1MUU - chains A and B; structure by X-ray diffraction, 2.02 A resolution.

[Chain A (and B)]
Protein: GDP-mannose 6-dehydrogenase
Organism: Pseudomonas aeruginosa
Notes: EC 1.1.1.132; chain B of this document is another copy of the same molecule, construct and numbering; everything in this record applies to it too
UniProt: P11759 (ALGD_PSEAE); residues 1-436 here = UniProt positions 1-436
Sequence (436 residues; each row starts with the number of its first residue):
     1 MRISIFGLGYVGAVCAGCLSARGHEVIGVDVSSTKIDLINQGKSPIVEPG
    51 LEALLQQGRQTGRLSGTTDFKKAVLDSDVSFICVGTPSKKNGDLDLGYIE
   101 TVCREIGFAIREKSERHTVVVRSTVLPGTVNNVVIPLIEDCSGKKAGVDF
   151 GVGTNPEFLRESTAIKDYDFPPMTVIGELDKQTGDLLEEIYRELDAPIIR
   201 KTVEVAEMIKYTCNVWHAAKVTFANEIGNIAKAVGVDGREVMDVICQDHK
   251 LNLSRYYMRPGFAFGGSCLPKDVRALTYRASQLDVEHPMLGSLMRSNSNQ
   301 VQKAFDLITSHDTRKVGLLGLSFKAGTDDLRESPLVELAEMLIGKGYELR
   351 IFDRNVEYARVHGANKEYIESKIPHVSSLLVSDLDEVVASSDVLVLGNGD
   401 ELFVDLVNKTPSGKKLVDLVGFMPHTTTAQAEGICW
Modified positions: Mse1, Mse173, Mse208, Mse242, Mse258, Mse289, Mse294, Mse341, Mse423 (selenomethionine; parent Met)
UniProt features mapped onto this chain:
  - region: Tyr278 to Arg295 (Inter-domain linker)
  - active site: Cys268 (Nucleophile)
  - binding site (NAD(+)): Tyr10, Val11, Asp30, Lys35, Thr86, Thr124, Lys271, Arg331
  - binding site (GDP-alpha-D-mannuronate): Glu161, Lys210, Asn214, His217, Asn225, Tyr256, Tyr257, Arg259, Phe262, Gly265, Lys324
  - natural variant: Leu349 (L349F: In strain: 3380)
Residues lining bound ligands:
  - GDX (guanosine 5'-(trihydrogen diphosphate), p'-D-mannopyranosyl ester), molecule 1: Glu157, Phe158, Leu159, Arg160, Glu161, Lys210, Asn214, His217, Val221, Asn225
  - GDX, molecule 2: Leu251, Tyr256, Tyr257, Mse258, Arg259, Pro260, Gly261, Phe262, Ala263, Phe264, Gly265, Cys268, Leu269, Asp272, Phe323, Lys324
  - NAD (nicotinamide-adenine-dinucleotide), molecule 1: Phe6, Gly7, Leu8, Gly9, Tyr10, Val11, Val29, Asp30, Val31, Lys35, Cys83, Val84, Gly85, Thr86, Tyr98, Thr101, Val102, Glu105, Ser123, Thr124, Glu157, Glu161
  - NAD, molecule 2: Ser267, Cys268, Lys271, Arg331

[How chain A and chain B interact]
Contacting residue pairs - 260 pairs, chain A then chain B:
  Tyr10(A) - Thr327(B)
  Tyr10(A) - Asp328(B)  hydrogen bond
  Tyr10(A) - Asp329(B)  hydrogen bond (side chain-backbone)
  Tyr10(A) - Arg331(B)
  Lys35(A) - Ala364(B)
  Pro45(A) - Gly363(B)
  Pro45(A) - Ala364(B)  hydrogen bond (backbone-backbone)
  Ile46(A) - Asp328(B)
  Val47(A) - Gly326(B)
  Val47(A) - Thr327(B)
  Val47(A) - Asp328(B)  hydrogen bond (backbone-side chain)
  Val47(A) - Asn355(B)
  Pro49(A) - Gly326(B)
  Thr86(A) - Lys271(B)  hydrogen bond
  Pro87(A) - Lys271(B)
  Ser88(A) - Lys271(B)
  Ser88(A) - Arg274(B)  hydrogen bond
  Asn91(A) - Tyr278(B)  hydrogen bond
  Gly92(A) - Arg274(B)
  Gly92(A) - Ala275(B)  hydrogen bond (backbone-backbone)
  Asp93(A) - Tyr278(B)
  Thr124(A) - Asp272(B)
  Arg160(A) - Leu251(B)
  Arg160(A) - Tyr256(B)
  Arg160(A) - Tyr257(B)
  Arg160(A) - Lys324(B)
  Glu161(A) - Phe323(B)
  Glu161(A) - Lys324(B)  hydrogen bond (backbone-side chain)
  Glu161(A) - Thr327(B)
  Glu161(A) - Asp329(B)
  Glu161(A) - Arg331(B)  salt bridge
  Ser162(A) - Lys324(B)  hydrogen bond
  Ser162(A) - Ala325(B)
  Ser162(A) - Gly326(B)
  Phe170(A) - Lys250(B)
  Pro171(A) - Lys250(B)
  Pro172(A) - Asp248(B)
  Pro172(A) - Lys250(B)
  Mse173(A) - Val244(B)
  Mse173(A) - Gln247(B)
  Mse173(A) - Asp248(B)
  Ile199(A) - Gln247(B)
  Lys201(A) - Glu240(B)  salt bridge
  Lys201(A) - Val244(B)
  Glu204(A) - Val236(B)
  Val205(A) - Val236(B)  hydrophobic
  Val205(A) - Glu240(B)
  Mse208(A) - Ile227(B)
  Mse208(A) - Ile230(B)  hydrophobic
  Mse208(A) - Val241(B)  hydrophobic
  Ile209(A) - Val244(B)  hydrophobic
  Ile209(A) - Ile245(B)
  Tyr211(A) - Asp272(B)
  Thr212(A) - Phe223(B)
  Thr212(A) - Ile227(B)
  Thr212(A) - Val241(B)
  Thr212(A) - Mse242(B)
  Thr212(A) - Ile245(B)
  Cys213(A) - Ile245(B)  hydrophobic
  Cys213(A) - Asn252(B)
  Asn214(A) - Leu269(B)
  Asn214(A) - Asp272(B)  hydrogen bond
  Val215(A) - Phe223(B)
  Val215(A) - Asp272(B)
  Val215(A) - Val273(B)  hydrophobic
  Val215(A) - Leu276(B)  hydrophobic
  Val215(A) - Leu290(B)  hydrophobic
  Trp216(A) - Trp216(B)  hydrophobic
  Trp216(A) - Phe223(B)  hydrophobic
  Trp216(A) - Asn252(B)  hydrogen bond (side chain-backbone)
  His217(A) - Leu251(B)
  His217(A) - Asn252(B)  hydrogen bond
  His217(A) - Tyr257(B)  hydrogen bond
  Ala218(A) - Phe264(B)  hydrophobic
  Ala218(A) - Leu269(B)
  Ala218(A) - Val273(B)  hydrophobic
  Lys220(A) - Leu251(B)  hydrogen bond (side chain-backbone)
  Lys220(A) - Asn252(B)  hydrogen bond (side chain-backbone)
  Lys220(A) - Ser254(B)  hydrogen bond (side chain-backbone)
  Lys220(A) - Tyr256(B)  hydrogen bond (side chain-backbone)
  Lys220(A) - Tyr257(B)
  Lys220(A) - Mse258(B)
  Val221(A) - Tyr257(B)  hydrogen bond (backbone-backbone)
  Thr222(A) - Phe264(B)
  Thr222(A) - Leu293(B)
  Thr222(A) - Ser296(B)
  Phe223(A) - Thr212(B)
  Phe223(A) - Val215(B)
  Phe223(A) - Trp216(B)  hydrophobic
  Ala224(A) - Mse258(B)
  Ala224(A) - Arg259(B)
  Ala224(A) - Pro260(B)
  Asn225(A) - Pro260(B)
  Asn225(A) - Gly261(B)  hydrogen bond (side chain-backbone)
  Asn225(A) - Phe262(B)  hydrogen bond (side chain-backbone)
  Asn225(A) - Gln300(B)
  Asn225(A) - Cys435(B)
  Glu226(A) - Ser296(B)  hydrogen bond
  Ile227(A) - Mse208(B)
  Ile227(A) - Thr212(B)
  Gly228(A) - Pro260(B)
  Gly228(A) - Cys435(B)
  Asn229(A) - Gln300(B)  hydrogen bond
  Asn229(A) - Lys303(B)  hydrogen bond
  Asn229(A) - Ile434(B)
  Asn229(A) - Cys435(B)  hydrogen bond
  Ile230(A) - Mse208(B)  hydrophobic
  Ala231(A) - Mse208(B)
  Lys232(A) - Lys303(B)
  Lys232(A) - Thr427(B)  hydrogen bond
  Lys232(A) - Gly433(B)  hydrogen bond (side chain-backbone)
  Lys232(A) - Ile434(B)
  Lys232(A) - Cys435(B)
  Lys232(A) - Trp436(B)  hydrogen bond (side chain-backbone)
  Val236(A) - Glu204(B)
  Val236(A) - Val205(B)  hydrophobic
  Asp237(A) - Thr426(B)
  Asp237(A) - Trp436(B)
  Gly238(A) - Pro260(B)
  Gly238(A) - Cys435(B)  hydrogen bond (backbone-backbone)
  Arg239(A) - Pro260(B)
  Arg239(A) - Gly421(B)  hydrogen bond (side chain-backbone)
  Arg239(A) - Mse423(B)  hydrogen bond (side chain-backbone)
  Arg239(A) - His425(B)
  Arg239(A) - Trp436(B)
  Glu240(A) - Lys201(B)  salt bridge
  Val241(A) - Mse208(B)  hydrophobic
  Val241(A) - Thr212(B)
  Mse242(A) - Thr212(B)
  Mse242(A) - Mse258(B)
  Mse242(A) - Pro260(B)  hydrophobic
  Asp243(A) - Arg255(B)  salt bridge
  Val244(A) - Mse173(B)
  Val244(A) - Ile199(B)  hydrophobic
  Val244(A) - Ile209(B)  hydrophobic
  Ile245(A) - Ile209(B)
  Ile245(A) - Thr212(B)
  Ile245(A) - Cys213(B)  hydrophobic
  Cys246(A) - Arg255(B)
  Cys246(A) - Mse258(B)  hydrophobic
  Gln247(A) - Ile199(B)
  Asp248(A) - Pro172(B)
  Leu251(A) - Arg160(B)
  Leu251(A) - His217(B)
  Leu251(A) - Lys220(B)  hydrogen bond (backbone-side chain)
  Asn252(A) - Cys213(B)
  Asn252(A) - Trp216(B)  hydrogen bond (backbone-side chain)
  Asn252(A) - His217(B)  hydrogen bond
  Asn252(A) - Lys220(B)  hydrogen bond (backbone-side chain)
  Leu253(A) - Leu253(B)
  Leu253(A) - Ser254(B)
  Leu253(A) - Arg255(B)
  Ser254(A) - Lys220(B)  hydrogen bond (backbone-side chain)
  Ser254(A) - Leu253(B)
  Arg255(A) - Asp243(B)  salt bridge
  Arg255(A) - Cys246(B)
  Arg255(A) - Leu253(B)
  Tyr256(A) - Arg160(B)
  Tyr256(A) - Lys220(B)  hydrogen bond (backbone-side chain)
  Tyr257(A) - Arg160(B)
  Tyr257(A) - His217(B)  hydrogen bond
  Tyr257(A) - Lys220(B)
  Tyr257(A) - Val221(B)  hydrogen bond (backbone-backbone)
  Mse258(A) - Lys220(B)
  Mse258(A) - Ala224(B)
  Mse258(A) - Mse242(B)
  Mse258(A) - Cys246(B)  hydrophobic
  Arg259(A) - Ala224(B)
  Arg259(A) - Asn225(B)
  Pro260(A) - Ala224(B)
  Pro260(A) - Asn225(B)
  Pro260(A) - Gly228(B)
  Pro260(A) - Gly238(B)
  Pro260(A) - Arg239(B)
  Pro260(A) - Mse242(B)  hydrophobic
  Gly261(A) - Asn225(B)  hydrogen bond (backbone-side chain)
  Phe262(A) - Asn225(B)  hydrogen bond (backbone-side chain)
  Phe264(A) - Ala218(B)  hydrophobic
  Phe264(A) - Thr222(B)
  Ser267(A) - Glu161(B)
  Cys268(A) - Asn214(B)
  Leu269(A) - Asn214(B)
  Lys271(A) - Thr86(B)  hydrogen bond
  Lys271(A) - Pro87(B)
  Lys271(A) - Ser88(B)
  Asp272(A) - Thr124(B)
  Asp272(A) - Tyr211(B)
  Asp272(A) - Asn214(B)  hydrogen bond
  Asp272(A) - Val215(B)
  Val273(A) - Ala218(B)  hydrophobic
  Arg274(A) - Ser88(B)  hydrogen bond
  Arg274(A) - Gly92(B)
  Ala275(A) - Gly92(B)  hydrogen bond (backbone-backbone)
  Ala275(A) - Leu126(B)
  Ala275(A) - Tyr211(B)  hydrophobic
  Leu276(A) - Val215(B)  hydrophobic
  Tyr278(A) - Asn91(B)  hydrogen bond
  Tyr278(A) - Asp93(B)
  Pro288(A) - Ser292(B)
  Pro288(A) - Ser296(B)
  Pro288(A) - Asn299(B)
  Mse289(A) - Ser292(B)
  Mse289(A) - Leu293(B)  hydrophobic
  Leu290(A) - Val215(B)  hydrophobic
  Ser292(A) - Pro288(B)
  Ser292(A) - Mse289(B)  hydrogen bond (side chain-backbone)
  Ser292(A) - Ser292(B)
  Leu293(A) - Thr222(B)
  Leu293(A) - Mse289(B)  hydrophobic
  Ser296(A) - Thr222(B)
  Ser296(A) - Glu226(B)  hydrogen bond
  Ser296(A) - Pro288(B)
  Asn299(A) - Glu286(B)
  Asn299(A) - Pro288(B)
  Gln300(A) - Asn225(B)
  Gln300(A) - Asn229(B)  hydrogen bond
  Lys303(A) - Asn229(B)  hydrogen bond
  Lys303(A) - Lys232(B)
  Phe323(A) - Glu161(B)
  Lys324(A) - Arg160(B)
  Lys324(A) - Glu161(B)  hydrogen bond (side chain-backbone)
  Lys324(A) - Ser162(B)
  Ala325(A) - Ser162(B)
  Gly326(A) - Val47(B)
  Gly326(A) - Pro49(B)
  Gly326(A) - Ser162(B)
  Thr327(A) - Tyr10(B)
  Thr327(A) - Val47(B)
  Thr327(A) - Glu161(B)
  Asp328(A) - Tyr10(B)  hydrogen bond
  Asp328(A) - Ile46(B)
  Asp328(A) - Val47(B)  hydrogen bond (side chain-backbone)
  Asp329(A) - Tyr10(B)  hydrogen bond (backbone-side chain)
  Asp329(A) - Glu161(B)
  Arg331(A) - Tyr10(B)
  Arg331(A) - Glu161(B)  salt bridge
  Asn355(A) - Val47(B)
  Tyr358(A) - Val47(B)  hydrophobic
  Gly363(A) - Leu38(B)
  Gly363(A) - Pro45(B)
  Ala364(A) - Lys35(B)
  Ala364(A) - Leu38(B)
  Ala364(A) - Pro45(B)  hydrogen bond (backbone-backbone)
  Gly421(A) - Arg239(B)  hydrogen bond (backbone-side chain)
  Mse423(A) - Arg239(B)  hydrogen bond (backbone-side chain)
  His425(A) - Arg239(B)  hydrogen bond (backbone-side chain)
  Thr426(A) - Asp237(B)
  Thr427(A) - Lys232(B)  hydrogen bond
  Glu432(A) - Lys232(B)  salt bridge
  Gly433(A) - Lys232(B)  hydrogen bond (backbone-side chain)
  Ile434(A) - Asn229(B)
  Ile434(A) - Lys232(B)
  Cys435(A) - Asn225(B)
  Cys435(A) - Gly228(B)
  Cys435(A) - Asn229(B)  hydrogen bond
  Cys435(A) - Lys232(B)
  Cys435(A) - Gly238(B)  hydrogen bond (backbone-backbone)
  Trp436(A) - Lys232(B)  hydrogen bond (backbone-side chain)
  Trp436(A) - Asp237(B)
  Trp436(A) - Arg239(B)
Interface residues without a listed pair, chain A (128 interface residues in all): Leu94, Leu126, Pro127, Phe158, Ala219, Val234, Lys250, Ala263, Arg279, Glu286, Arg295, Asp418, Phe422, Pro424
Interface residues without a listed pair, chain B (126 interface residues in all): Ser44, Leu94, Pro127, Phe158, Ala219, Ala231, Val234, Ala263, Ser267, Cys268, Arg279, Arg295, Asp418, Phe422, Pro424

[Summary]
The interface between chain A and chain B involves 128 residues on one side and 126 on the other, with 63
hydrogen bonds and 7 salt bridges. Polar contacts include Glu161(A)-Arg331(B), Lys201(A)-Glu240(B) and
Asp243(A)-Arg255(B). Chain A binds NAD and compound GDX.
Chain A and chain B are both GDP-mannose 6-dehydrogenase (Pseudomonas aeruginosa); the structure, 2.0 A
crystal structure of GDP-mannose dehydrogenase, was determined by X-ray diffraction, deposited together with
1MFZ and 1MV8.
